5DJZ - chains A and B of the 3 polymer chains in the assembly; structure by X-ray diffraction, 1.90 A resolution.

# Chain A
Molecule: Ig gamma-1 chain C region
Organism: Homo sapiens
Reference sequence: P01857 (IGHG1_HUMAN); residues 221-447 here correspond to UniProt positions 104-330 (UniProt number = residue number - 117)
Chain sequence (227 residues; numbered 221 to 447; the number before each row is that of its first residue):
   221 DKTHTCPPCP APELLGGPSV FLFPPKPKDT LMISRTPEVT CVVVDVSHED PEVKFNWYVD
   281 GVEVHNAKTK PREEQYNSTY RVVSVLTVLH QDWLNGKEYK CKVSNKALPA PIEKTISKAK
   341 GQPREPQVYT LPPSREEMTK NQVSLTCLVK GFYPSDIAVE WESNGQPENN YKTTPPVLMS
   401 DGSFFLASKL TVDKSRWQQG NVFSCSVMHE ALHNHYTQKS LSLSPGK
Disordered / not traced: 221-234, 444-447
Differences from the reference sequence: variant Glu-356 (Asp239 in P01857), Met-358 (Leu241 in P01857); engineered mutation Met-399 (Asp282 in P01857), Ala-407 (Tyr290 in P01857)
Swiss-Prot annotation at these positions:
  - glycosylation: Asn-297 (N-linked (GlcNAc...) (complex) asparagine)
Cystine bridges: Cys-261/Cys-321, Cys-367/Cys-425
Glycans and other covalent adducts: glycan linked to Asn-297

# Chain B
Molecule: Ig gamma-1 chain C region
Organism: Homo sapiens
Reference sequence: P01857 (IGHG1_HUMAN); residues 221-447 here correspond to UniProt positions 104-330 (UniProt number = residue number - 117)
Chain sequence (240 residues; each row starts with the number of its first residue):
   208 HHHHHHHHSG SGSDKTHTCP PCPAPELLGG PSVFLFPPKP KDTLEASRTP EVTCVVVDVS
   268 HEDPEVKFNW YVDGVEVHNA KTKPREEQYN STYRVVSVLT VLHQDWLNGK EYKCKVSNKA
   328 LPAPIEKTIS KAKGQPREPQ VYTLPPSREE MTKNQVSLVC LVKGFYPSDI AVEWESNGQP
   388 ENNYKTTPPV LDSDGSFFLY SVLTVDKSRW QQGNVFSCSV MHEALHNAYT QKSLSLSPGK
Disordered / not traced: 208-340, 428-447
Differences from the reference sequence: expression tag (208-220); engineered mutation Glu-252 (Met135 in P01857), Ala-253 (Ile136 in P01857), Val-366 (Thr249 in P01857), Val-409 (Lys292 in P01857), Ala-435 (His318 in P01857); variant Glu-356 (Asp239 in P01857), Met-358 (Leu241 in P01857)
Swiss-Prot annotation at these positions:
  - glycosylation: Asn-297 (N-linked (GlcNAc...) (complex) asparagine)
Cystine bridges: Cys-367/Cys-425
Reported in the primary citation:
  - mutagenesis - K409V: decreased binding to AA homodimer

# Interface between chain A and chain B
Residue-residue contacts (36):
  Tyr-349(A) / Ser-354(B)
  Tyr-349(A) / Glu-356(B)
  Tyr-349(A) / Glu-357(B)
  Tyr-349(A) / Lys-360(B)
  Leu-351(A) / Leu-351(B)  hydrophobic
  Leu-351(A) / Ser-354(B)
  Leu-351(A) / Val-366(B)  hydrophobic
  Ser-354(A) / Tyr-349(B)
  Ser-354(A) / Leu-351(B)
  Glu-356(A) / Tyr-349(B)
  Glu-357(A) / Tyr-349(B)
  Glu-357(A) / Lys-370(B)
  Lys-360(A) / Gln-347(B)
  Ser-364(A) / Leu-368(B)
  Ser-364(A) / Lys-370(B)
  Thr-366(A) / Leu-351(B)
  Thr-366(A) / Tyr-407(B)  hydrogen bond
  Leu-368(A) / Ser-364(B)
  Leu-368(A) / Val-366(B)  hydrophobic
  Lys-370(A) / Glu-357(B)
  Lys-370(A) / Ser-364(B)  hydrogen bond
  Lys-370(A) / Thr-411(B)  hydrogen bond
  Asn-390(A) / Ser-400(B)
  Lys-392(A) / Leu-398(B)
  Lys-392(A) / Phe-405(B)
  Thr-394(A) / Thr-394(B)
  Thr-394(A) / Val-397(B)
  Pro-395(A) / Pro-395(B)  hydrophobic
  Phe-405(A) / Lys-392(B)
  Phe-405(A) / Val-409(B)  hydrophobic
  Ala-407(A) / Tyr-407(B)  hydrophobic
  Lys-409(A) / Leu-368(B)
  Lys-409(A) / Asp-399(B)  salt bridge
  Lys-409(A) / Phe-405(B)
  Lys-409(A) / Tyr-407(B)
  Lys-439(A) / Glu-356(B)  salt bridge
Also at the interface, not in a pair above, chain A (28 interface residues in all): Gln-347, Thr-350, Pro-352, Pro-353, Leu-365, Val-397, Leu-398, Met-399, Ser-400, Ser-408
Also at the interface, not in a pair above, chain B (23 interface residues in all): Pro-352

# In short
The interface between chain A and chain B involves 28 residues on one side and 23 on the other, with 3
hydrogen bonds and 2 salt bridges. Polar pairs include Lys-409(A)/Asp-399(B), Lys-439(A)/Glu-356(B) and
Thr-366(A)/Tyr-407(B). From the paper: K409V of chain B reduces binding to AA homodimer.
Chain A is Ig gamma-1 chain C region and chain B is Ig gamma-1 chain C region, both from Homo sapiens; the
structure, Fc Heterodimer Design 7.8 D399M/Y407A + T366V/K409V, was determined by X-ray diffraction (same
publication as 5DI8, 5DJ0, 5DJ2, 5DJ6, 5DJ8, 5DJA and 10 further entries).
